PDB entry 6KLW | electron microscopy, 2.90 A resolution | chains D and H of the 8 polymer chains in the assembly

[Chain D]
Name: Iota toxin component Ib
Source organism: Clostridium perfringens
Reference sequence: Q46221 (Q46221_CLOPF); residue numbers follow UniProt; this construct covers 210-875
Sequence (666 residues; each row starts with the number of its first residue):
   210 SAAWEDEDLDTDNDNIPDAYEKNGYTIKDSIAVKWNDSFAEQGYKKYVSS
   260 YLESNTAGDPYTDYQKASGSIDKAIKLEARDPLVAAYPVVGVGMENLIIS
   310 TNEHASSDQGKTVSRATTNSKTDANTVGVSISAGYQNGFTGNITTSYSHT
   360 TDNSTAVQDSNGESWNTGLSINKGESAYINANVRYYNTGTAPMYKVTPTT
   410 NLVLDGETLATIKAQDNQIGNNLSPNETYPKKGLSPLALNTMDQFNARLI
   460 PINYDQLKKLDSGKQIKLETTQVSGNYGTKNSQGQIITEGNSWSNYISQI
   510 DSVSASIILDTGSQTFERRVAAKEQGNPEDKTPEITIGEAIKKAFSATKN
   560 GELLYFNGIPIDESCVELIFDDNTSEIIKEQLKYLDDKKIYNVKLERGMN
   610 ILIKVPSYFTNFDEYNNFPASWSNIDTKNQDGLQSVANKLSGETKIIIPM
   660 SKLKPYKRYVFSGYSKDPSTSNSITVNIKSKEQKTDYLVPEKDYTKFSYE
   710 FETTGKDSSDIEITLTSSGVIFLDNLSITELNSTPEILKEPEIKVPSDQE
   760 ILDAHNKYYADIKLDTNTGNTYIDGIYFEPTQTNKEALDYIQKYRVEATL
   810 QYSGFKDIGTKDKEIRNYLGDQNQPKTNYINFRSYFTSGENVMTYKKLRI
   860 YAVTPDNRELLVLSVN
Not modelled in the structure: 210-215, 622-875
Metal / ion sites: Ca2+ site 1: Asp219, Asp221, Asp223, Ile225, Glu230; Ca2+ site 2: Asp221, Glu230, Ser259, Glu262, Asp272

[Chain H]
Name: Iota toxin component Ia
Source organism: Clostridium perfringens
Reference sequence: Q46220 (Q46220_CLOPF); residues 1-413 here correspond to UniProt positions 42-454 (UniProt number = residue number + 41)
Sequence (417 residues; row label = number of the first residue in the row; numbers below 1 keep their minus sign (Gly-3 is residue -3)):
    -3 GSHMAFIERPEDFLKDKENAIQWEKKEAERVEKNLDTLEKEALELYKKDS
    47 EQISNYSQTRQYFYDYQIESNPREKEYKNLRNAISKNKIDKPINVYYFES
    97 PEKFAFNKEIRTENQNEISLEKFNELKETIQDKLFKQDGFKDVSLYEPGN
   147 GDEKPTPLLIHLKLPKNTGMLPYINSNDVKTLIEQDYSIKIDKIVRIVIE
   197 GKQYIKAEASIVNSLDFKDDVSKGDLWGKENYSDWSNKLTPNELADVNDY
   247 MRGGYTAINNYLISNGPLNNPNPELDSKVNNIENALKLTPIPSNLIVYRR
   297 SGPQEFGLTLTSPEYDFNKIENIDAFKEKWEGKVITYPNFISTSIGSVNM
   347 SAFAKRKIILRINIPKDSPGAYLSAIPGYAGEYEVLLNHGSKFKINKVDS
   397 YKDGTVTKLILDATLIN
Not modelled in the structure: -3 to 17
Sequence notes: expression tag (-3 to 0)

[How chain D and chain H interact]
Residue-residue contacts - 15 pairs, chain D then chain H:
  Glu216(D) - Leu116(H)
  Asp217(D) - Val191(H)
  Leu218(D) - Arg192(H)
  Asp219(D) - Arg192(H)  hydrogen bond (backbone-backbone)
  Asp219(D) - Ile193(H)
  Thr220(D) - Val194(H)  hydrogen bond (backbone-backbone)
  Asn222(D) - Glu143(H)  hydrogen bond
  Asn222(D) - Ile193(H)
  Asn222(D) - Lys202(H)
  Asn490(D) - Tyr142(H)
  Ser491(D) - Trp19(H)
  Ser491(D) - Leu141(H)
  Ser491(D) - Tyr142(H)  hydrogen bond (backbone-side chain)
  Gln492(D) - Trp19(H)
  Ile496(D) - Gln18(H)
Also at the interface, not in a pair above, chain H (13 interface residues in all): Phe119, Ile190

[In short]
10 residues of chain D face 13 of chain H across their interface, with 4 hydrogen bonds. Polar pairs include
Asn222(D)-Glu143(H), Ser491(D)-Tyr142(H) and Asp219(D)-Arg192(H). The Ca2+ site 1 is built by Asp219(D),
Asp221(D), Asp223(D), Ile225(D) and Glu230(D).
Chain D is Iota toxin component Ib and chain H is Iota toxin component Ia, both from Clostridium perfringens;
the structure, Complex structure of Iota toxin enzymatic component (Ia) and binding component (Ib) pore with
long stem, was determined by electron microscopy together with 6KLO and 6KLX from the same study.
